PDB entry 4BZC | X-ray diffraction, 2.88 A resolution | chains C and D of the 4 polymer chains in the assembly

== Chain C (and D) ==
Protein: Deoxynucleoside triphosphate triphosphohydrolase SAMHD1
From: Homo sapiens
Notes: EC 3.1.5.-; fragment: hd domain, residues 113-626; chain D of this document is another copy of the same molecule, construct and numbering; everything in this record applies to it too
UniProtKB: Q9Y3Z3 (SAMH1_HUMAN); residue numbers follow UniProt; this construct covers 113-626
Sequence (550 residues; row label = number of the first residue in the row):
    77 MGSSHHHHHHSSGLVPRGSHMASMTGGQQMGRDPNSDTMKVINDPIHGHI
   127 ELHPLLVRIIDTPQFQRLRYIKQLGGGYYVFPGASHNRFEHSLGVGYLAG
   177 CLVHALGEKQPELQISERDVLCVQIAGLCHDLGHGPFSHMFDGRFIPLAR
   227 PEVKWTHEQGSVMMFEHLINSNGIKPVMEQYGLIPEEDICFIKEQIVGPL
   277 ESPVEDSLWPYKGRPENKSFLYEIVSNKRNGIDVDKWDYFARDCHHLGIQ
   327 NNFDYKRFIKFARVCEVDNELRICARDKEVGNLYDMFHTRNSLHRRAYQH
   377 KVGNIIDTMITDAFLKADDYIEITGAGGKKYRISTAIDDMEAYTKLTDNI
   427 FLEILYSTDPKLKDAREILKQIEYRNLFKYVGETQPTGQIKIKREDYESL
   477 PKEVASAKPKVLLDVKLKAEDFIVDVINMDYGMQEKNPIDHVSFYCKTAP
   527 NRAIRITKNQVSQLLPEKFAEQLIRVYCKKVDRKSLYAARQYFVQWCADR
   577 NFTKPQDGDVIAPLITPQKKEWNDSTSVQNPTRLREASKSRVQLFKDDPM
Disordered / not traced: 77-112, 278-283, 600-626 (chain D: 77-112, 277-283, 463-472, 600-626)
Construct notes: expression tag (77-112)
Metal / ion sites: Mn2+: His167, His206, Asp207, Asp311
Residues lining bound ligands:
  - 2'-deoxyguanosine-5'-O-(1-thiotriphosphate), molecule 1: Lys116, Val117, Ile118, Val133, Ile136, Asp137, Gln142, Arg145, Phe165
  - 2'-deoxyguanosine-5'-O-(1-thiotriphosphate), molecule 2: Arg333, Phe337, Arg352, Lys354, Asn358, Lys523
  - 2'-deoxyguanosine-5'-O-(1-thiotriphosphate) (T8T), molecule 1: Val117, Ile118, Asn119, His125
  - 2'-deoxyguanosine-5'-O-(1-thiotriphosphate) (T8T), molecule 2: Gln149, Leu150, Arg164, Asp207, His210, His215, His233, Glu234, Asp311, Lys312, Tyr315, Asp319, Arg366, His370, Tyr374, Gln375
  - 2'-deoxyguanosine-5'-O-(1-thiotriphosphate) (T8T), molecule 3: Tyr155, Val156, Phe157, Pro158, Val378, Arg451, Lys455
  - 2'-deoxyguanosine-5'-O-(1-thiotriphosphate) (T8T), molecule 4: Val156, Phe157, Pro158, Gly324, Ile325, Arg372, His376, Lys377, Val378
UniProt features mapped onto this chain:
  - active site: His233
  - binding site (GTP): Lys116, Val117, Asp137, Gln142, Arg145, Arg451, Lys455, Lys523
  - binding site (dATP): Asn119, Gln149, Val156, Arg164, His210, His215, Lys312, Tyr315, Asp319, Arg333, Arg352, Lys354, Asn358, Arg366, Gln375, His376, Lys377, Lys523
  - binding site (dCTP): Asn119, Gln149, Val156, Arg164, His210, His215, Lys312, Tyr315, Asp319, Arg333, Arg352, Lys354, Arg366, Arg372, Gln375, His376, Lys377, Lys523
  - binding site (dGTP): Asn119, Gln149, Leu150, Val156, Arg164, Lys312, Tyr315, Asp319, Arg333, Arg352, Lys354, Asn358, Arg366, Tyr374, Gln375, His376, Lys377, Lys523
  - binding site (dTTP): Asn119, Gln149, Val156, Arg164, His210, His215, Lys312, Tyr315, Asp319, Arg333, Arg352, Lys354, Gln375, His376, Lys377, Lys523
  - binding site (Mn(2+)): His167, His206, Asp207, Asp311
  - modified residue: Thr592 (Microbial infection: Phosphothreonine)
  - cross-link (Glycyl lysine isopeptide (Lys-Gly)): Lys467 (interchain with G-Cter in SUMO2), Lys469 (interchain with G-Cter in SUMO2), Lys492 (interchain with G-Cter in SUMO2), Lys622 (interchain with G-Cter in SUMO2)
  - natural variant: Asp120 to His123 (deletion: In AGS5), His123 (H123P: In AGS5), Arg143 (R143C: In AGS5; R143H: In AGS5), Arg145 (R145Q: In AGS5), His167 (H167Y: In AGS5), Ile201 (I201N: In AGS5 and CHBL2), Gly209 (G209S: In AGS5), Met254 (M254V: In AGS5), Arg290 (R290H: In AGS5), Leu369 (L369S: In AGS5), Met385 (M385V: In AGS5), Ile448 (I448T: In AGS5), 1 further natural variant entry in UniProt
  - mutagenesis: Asp137 (D137A: Impairs homotetramerization and nearly abolishes dNTPase activity), Gln142 (Q142E/A: Impairs homotetramerization and nearly abolishes dNTPase activity; when associated with K-145), Arg143 (R143A: Abolished ability to restrict infection by viruses), Arg145 (R145A: Impairs homotetramerization and nearly abolishes dNTPase activity. Abolished ability to restrict infection by viruses; R145K: Impairs homotetramerization and nearly abolishes dNTPase activity ...), Gln149 (Q149A: Abolished dNTPase activity without affecting homotetramerization. Abolished dNTPase activity; when associated with A-319), Arg164 (R164A: Abolished ability to restrict infection by viruses), His167 (H167A: Abolished ability to restrict infection by viruses), His206 to Asp207 (Abolishes zinc binding and dNTPase activity. Does not affect ability to promote DNA end resection at stalled replication forks), His206 (H206A: Abolished ability to restrict infection by viruses), Asp207 (D207A: Abolished ability to restrict infection by viruses; D207N/A: Loss of dNTPase activity), His210 (H210A: Abolished dNTPase activity without affecting homotetramerization), His215 (H215A: Abolished dNTPase activity without affecting homotetramerization), 30 further mutagenesis entries in UniProt
Reported in the primary citation:
  - catalytic residues: His210, Asp218, His233 (proposed by the authors, not directly observed)
  - binding site for 2'-deoxyguanosine-5'-O-(1-thiotriphosphate): Arg366, His370, Tyr374
  - post-translational modification sites: Thr592 (citing earlier work)
  - mutagenesis - D330A/N358A, R333A, R352A/H376A/K377A: decreased catalytic activity on dGTP
  - mutagenesis - D137A: abolished catalytic activity on dGTP (citing earlier work)
  - mutagenesis - D361R/H364K, K534E/V537D/L540D: decreased catalytic activity
  - mutagenesis - K312A/Y315A/R366A, H370A/Y374G: abolished catalytic activity
  - disease-associated variants - R143C, R143H, G209S: decreased catalytic activity (citing earlier work)

== How chain C and chain D interact ==
Contacting residue pairs - 10 pairs, chain C then chain D:
  Val117(C) - Lys336(D)
  Gly124(C) - Asp330(D)
  His125(C) - Asp330(D)  salt bridge
  His125(C) - Arg333(D)  hydrogen bond
  His125(C) - Lys336(D)
  Glu127(C) - Lys336(D)
  Asp330(C) - His125(D)  salt bridge
  Arg333(C) - His125(D)  hydrogen bond
  Lys336(C) - His125(D)
  Lys336(C) - Glu127(D)
Other interface residues (no listed pair), chain C (9 interface residues in all): Asn119, Phe337
Other interface residues (no listed pair), chain D (9 interface residues in all): Val117, Asn119, Gly124, Phe337

== Overview ==
The chain C/chain D interface involves 9 residues from each chain; the contacts include 2 hydrogen bonds and 2
salt bridges. Among the polar pairs are His125(C)-Asp330(D) and His125(C)-Arg333(D). From the paper: catalytic
residues His210(C), Asp218(C) and His233(C); D361R/H364K, K534E/V537D/L540D and R143C of chain C, among
others, reduce catalytic activity; 11 substitutions were tested in all.
Chain C and chain D are both Deoxynucleoside triphosphate triphosphohydrolase SAMHD1 (Homo sapiens); the
structure, Crystal structure of the tetrameric dGTP-bound wild type SAMHD1 catalytic core, was determined by
X-ray diffraction, deposited together with 4BZB.
